2E75 - chains B and H of the 8 polymer chains in the assembly; structure by X-ray diffraction, 3.55 A resolution.

Chain B:
Name: Cytochrome b6-f complex subunit 4
Organism: Mastigocladus laminosus
Reference sequence: P83792 (PETD_MASLA); residue numbers follow UniProt; this construct covers 1-160
Sequence (160 residues; numbered 1 to 160; the number before each row is that of its first residue):
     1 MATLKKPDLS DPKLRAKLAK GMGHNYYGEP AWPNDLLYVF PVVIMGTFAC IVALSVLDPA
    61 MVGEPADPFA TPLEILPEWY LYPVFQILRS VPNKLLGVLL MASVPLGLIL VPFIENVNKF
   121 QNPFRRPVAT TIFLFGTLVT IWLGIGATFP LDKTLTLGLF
Bound ions: Cd2+: Asp-58 (shared with 1 residue of chain C; 1 residue of chain G)
Ligand contacts:
  - chlorophyll a (CLA): Tyr-80, Pro-83, Val-84, Ile-87, Met-101, Ala-102, Val-104, Pro-105, Leu-106, Leu-108, Ile-109, Ile-132, Phe-133, Phe-135, Gly-136, Val-139, Thr-140
  - heme (HEM): Asn-25, Val-39, Phe-40, Val-43, Ile-44
  - dioleoyl-phosphatidylcholine (OPC; (7R,17E)-4-hydroxy-N,N,N,7-tetramethyl-7-[(8E)-octadec-8-enoyloxy]-10-oxo-3,5,9-trioxa-4-phosphaheptacos-17-en-1-aminium 4-oxide): Ile-87, Val-91, Leu-100, Ser-103, Gly-107, Leu-108, Val-111, Ile-114, Glu-115, Asn-118, Arg-125, Arg-126, Pro-127, Val-128, Ala-129, Ile-132, Leu-143
  - 2-nonyl-4-hydroxyquinoline N-oxide (QNO): Ala-31, Leu-36, Phe-40, Pro-41

Chain H:
Name: Cytochrome b6-f complex subunit 8
Organism: Mastigocladus laminosus
Reference sequence: P83798 (PETN_MASLA); numbering as in UniProt (aligned over 1-29)
Sequence (29 residues; each row starts with the number of its first residue):
     1 MEIDVLGWVA LLVVFTWSIA MVVWGRNGL
Ligand contacts:
  - beta-carotene (BCR): Phe-15, Ser-18, Ile-19, Val-22
  - dioleoyl-phosphatidylcholine (OPC; (7R,17E)-4-hydroxy-N,N,N,7-tetramethyl-7-[(8E)-octadec-8-enoyloxy]-10-oxo-3,5,9-trioxa-4-phosphaheptacos-17-en-1-aminium 4-oxide): Val-5, Trp-8, Val-9, Leu-11, Leu-12, Phe-15

Chain B / chain H interface:
Residue-residue contacts (9; chain B residue first):
  Glu-29(B) with Arg-26(H), salt bridge
  Asp-35(B) with Arg-26(H), salt bridge
  Gly-46(B) with Ser-18(H)
  Cys-50(B) with Leu-11(H); Phe-15(H), hydrophobic
  Ala-53(B) with Leu-11(H), hydrophobic
  Leu-54(B) with Leu-11(H), hydrophobic
  Leu-57(B) with Gly-7(H); Trp-8(H), hydrophobic
Interface residues without a listed pair, chain B (13 interface residues in all): Ala-2, Val-39, Val-42, Val-43, Ala-49, Asp-58
Interface residues without a listed pair, chain H (10 interface residues in all): Val-14, Met-21, Val-22, Asn-27

Summary:
The interface between chain B and chain H involves 13 residues on one side and 10 on the other; the contacts
include 2 salt bridges. Among the polar pairs are Glu-29(B)/Arg-26(H) and Asp-35(B)/Arg-26(H).
Here chain B is Cytochrome b6-f complex subunit 4 and chain H is Cytochrome b6-f complex subunit 8, both from
Mastigocladus laminosus. Entry 2E75 (Crystal Structure of the Cytochrome b6f Complex with
2-nonyl-4-hydroxyquinoline N-oxide (NQNO) from M.laminosus) was determined by X-ray diffraction together with
2E74 and 2E76 from the same study.
